2MHA - chains A and B of the 3 polymer chains in the assembly; structure by X-ray diffraction, 2.50 A resolution.

# Chain A
Name: Class I histocompatibility antigen (H-2KB) (alpha chain)
From: Mus musculus
UniProt: P01901 (HA1B_MOUSE); residues 1-270 here correspond to UniProt positions 22-291 (UniProt number = residue number + 21)
Amino-acid sequence (270 residues; row label = number of the first residue in the row):
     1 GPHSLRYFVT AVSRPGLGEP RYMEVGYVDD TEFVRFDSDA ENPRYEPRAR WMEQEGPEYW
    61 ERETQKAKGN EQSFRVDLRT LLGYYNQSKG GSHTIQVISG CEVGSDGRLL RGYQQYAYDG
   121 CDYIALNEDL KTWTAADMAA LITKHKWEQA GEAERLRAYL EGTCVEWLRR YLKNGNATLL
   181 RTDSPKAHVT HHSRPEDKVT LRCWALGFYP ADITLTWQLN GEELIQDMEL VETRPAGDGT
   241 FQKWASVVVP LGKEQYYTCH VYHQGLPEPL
Swiss-Prot annotation at these positions:
  - glycosylation (N-linked (GlcNAc...) asparagine): Asn86, Asn176
Disulfide bonds: Cys203-Cys259

# Chain B
Name: Beta 2-microglobulin
From: Mus musculus
UniProt: P01887 (B2MG_MOUSE); residues 1-99 here correspond to UniProt positions 21-119 (UniProt number = residue number + 20)
Amino-acid sequence (99 residues; numbered 1 to 99; the number before each row is that of its first residue):
     1 IQKTPQIQVY SRHPPENGKP NILNCYVTQF HPPHIEIQML KNGKKIPKVE MSDMSFSKDW
    61 SFYILAHTEF TPTETDTYAC RVKHDSMAEP KTVYWDRDM

# Chain A / chain B interface
Residue-residue contacts - 45 pairs, chain A then chain B:
  Phe8(A) with Phe56(B), hydrophobic; Ser57(B); Lys58(B)
  Val9(A) with Phe56(B)
  Thr10(A) with Phe56(B); Phe62(B)
  Met23(A) with Met54(B)
  Tyr27(A) with Ser55(B); Tyr63(B)
  Arg48(A) with Asp53(B), salt bridge
  Thr94(A) with His31(B); Pro33(B)
  Gln96(A) with His31(B), hydrogen bond; Phe56(B); Trp60(B); Phe62(B)
  Val97(A) with Phe56(B)
  Ile98(A) with Phe56(B), hydrophobic; Trp60(B), hydrophobic
  Gln115(A) with Trp60(B)
  Ala117(A) with Trp60(B)
  Asp119(A) with His31(B)
  Gly120(A) with Ile1(B), hydrogen bond (backbone-backbone); Lys3(B); His31(B), hydrogen bond (backbone-side chain)
  Asp122(A) with Trp60(B), hydrogen bond
  His192(A) with Asp98(B)
  Arg194(A) with Asp98(B)
  Arg202(A) with Asp98(B), hydrogen bond (side chain-backbone); Met99(B)
  Trp204(A) with Met99(B)
  Val231(A) with Gln8(B)
  Glu232(A) with Gln8(B)
  Arg234(A) with Gln8(B), hydrogen bond; Tyr10(B); Met99(B)
  Pro235(A) with Tyr10(B), hydrogen bond (backbone-side chain); Tyr26(B), hydrophobic
  Ala236(A) with Arg12(B)
  Gly237(A) with Arg12(B)
  Asp238(A) with Arg12(B)
  Gln242(A) with Tyr10(B); Ser11(B); Arg12(B)
  Trp244(A) with Met99(B), hydrogen bond (side chain-backbone)
Other interface residues (no listed pair), chain A (31 interface residues in all): Arg6, Cys121, Leu206
Other interface residues (no listed pair), chain B (23 interface residues in all): Asn24, Pro32, Leu65

# Overview
The interface between chain A and chain B involves 31 residues on one side and 23 on the other, with 8
hydrogen bonds and 1 salt bridge. Among the polar pairs are Arg48(A)-Asp53(B), Gln96(A)-His31(B) and
Gly120(A)-His31(B).
Chain A is Class I histocompatibility antigen (H-2KB) (alpha chain) and chain B is Beta 2-microglobulin, both
from Mus musculus; the structure, Crystal structure of the major histocompatibility complex class I H-2KB
molecule containing a single viral peptide ..., was determined by X-ray diffraction.
